PDB entry 5DMG | X-ray diffraction, 2.50 A resolution | chains H and P of the 3 polymer chains in the assembly

Chain H:
Protein: RB86 antibody Fab fragment heavy chain
Organism: Oryctolagus cuniculus
Notes: antibody fragment or engineered binder
Amino-acid sequence (211 residues; row label = number of the first residue in the row; note: 790 numbers in that range are skipped by the numbering (no residue carries them; nothing is unmodelled there)):
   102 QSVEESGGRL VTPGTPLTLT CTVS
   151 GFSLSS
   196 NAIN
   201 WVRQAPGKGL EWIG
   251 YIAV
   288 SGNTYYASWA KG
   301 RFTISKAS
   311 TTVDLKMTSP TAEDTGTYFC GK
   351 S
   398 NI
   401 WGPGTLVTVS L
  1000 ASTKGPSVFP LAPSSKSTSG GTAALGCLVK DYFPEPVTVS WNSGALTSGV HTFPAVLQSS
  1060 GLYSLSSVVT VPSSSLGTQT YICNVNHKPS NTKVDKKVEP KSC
Unresolved in the structure: 1013-1020, 1102
Disulfides: C122-C330, C1026-C1082

Chain P:
Protein: Microtubule-associated protein
UniProt: B4DSE3 (B4DSE3_HUMAN); residues 416-430 here correspond to UniProt positions 136-150 (UniProt number = residue number - 280)
Amino-acid sequence (15 residues; numbered 416 to 430; the number before each row is that of its first residue):
   416 SIDMVDSPQL ATLAD
Unresolved in the structure: 416-418
Modified residues: S422 (phosphoserine; SEP)

Chain H / chain P interface:
Residue-residue contacts (20; chain H residue first):
  S156(H) - Q424(P)
  N196(H) - Q424(P)
  A197(H) - S422(P)
  A197(H) - Q424(P)  hydrogen bond (backbone-side chain)
  N199(H) - P423(P)  hydrogen bond (side chain-backbone)
  N199(H) - L425(P)
  Y251(H) - D421(P)
  Y251(H) - S422(P)
  Y251(H) - P423(P)
  A253(H) - D421(P)
  V254(H) - M419(P)  hydrophobic
  S288(H) - D421(P)  hydrogen bond
  N290(H) - D421(P)  hydrogen bond
  Y292(H) - D421(P)  hydrogen bond
  K332(H) - Q424(P)  hydrogen bond
  K332(H) - A429(P)
  K332(H) - D430(P)
  S351(H) - Q424(P)  hydrogen bond (backbone-backbone)
  S351(H) - L425(P)
  W401(H) - L425(P)  hydrophobic
Interface residues without a listed pair, chain H (15 interface residues in all): W212, N398
Interface residues without a listed pair, chain P (9 interface residues in all): L428
From the paper, about this interface:
  - epitope / paratope residues, chain H: K332(H), W401(H)

Overview:
The interface between chain H and chain P involves 15 residues on one side and 9 on the other; the contacts
include 7 hydrogen bonds. Polar pairs include A197(H)-Q424(P), N199(H)-P423(P) and S288(H)-D421(P). The paper
reports epitope/paratope residues K332(H) and W401(H).
Chain H is RB86 antibody Fab fragment heavy chain (Oryctolagus cuniculus) and chain P is
Microtubule-associated protein; the structure, X-ray structure of the fab fragment of the anti tau antibody
RB86 in complex with the ..., was determined by X-ray diffraction (same publication as 5DFV and 5DFW).
